8W09 - chains A and D of the 12 polymer chains in the assembly; structure by electron microscopy, 3.20 A resolution.

# Chain A (and D)
Name: Integrase
Organism: Human immunodeficiency virus 1
Notes: chain D of this document is another copy of the same molecule, construct and numbering; everything in this record applies to it too
UniProtKB: Q9YUI7 (Q9YUI7_9HIV1); numbering as in UniProt (aligned over 1-288)
Chain sequence (292 residues; numbered -3 to 288; the number before each row is that of its first residue; numbers below 1 keep their minus sign (Gly-3 is residue -3)):
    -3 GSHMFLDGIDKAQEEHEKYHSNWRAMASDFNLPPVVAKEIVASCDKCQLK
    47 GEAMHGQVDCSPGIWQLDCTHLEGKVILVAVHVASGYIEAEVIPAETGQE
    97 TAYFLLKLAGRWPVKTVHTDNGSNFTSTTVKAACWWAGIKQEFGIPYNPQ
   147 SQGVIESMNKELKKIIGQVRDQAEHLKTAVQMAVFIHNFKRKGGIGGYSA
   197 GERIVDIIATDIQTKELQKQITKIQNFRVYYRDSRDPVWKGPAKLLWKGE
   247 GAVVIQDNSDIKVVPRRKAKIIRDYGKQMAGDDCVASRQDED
Unresolved in the structure: -3 to 0, 229-236, 269-288 (chain D: -3 to 221, 269-288)
Sequence notes: expression tag (-3 to 0); conflict Gly140 (Ser in Q9YUI7)
Bound ions: Zn2+: His12, His16, Cys40, Cys43; Mg2+ site 1: Asp64, Asp116 (together with Dolutegravir); Mg2+ site 2: Asp64, Glu152 (together with Dolutegravir)
Residues lining bound ligands: Dolutegravir (DLU; (4R,12aS)-N-(2,4-difluorobenzyl)-7-hydroxy-4-methyl-6,8-dioxo-3,4,6,8,12,12a-hexahydro-2H-pyrido[1',2':4,5]pyrazino[2,1-b][1,3]oxazine-9-carboxamide): Asp64, Asp116, Gly118, Tyr143, Pro145, Gln146, Glu152

# How chain A and chain D interact
Contacting residue pairs - 30 pairs, chain A then chain D:
  Ala38(A) with Arg224(D)
  Asp41(A) with Tyr226(D), hydrogen bond
  Gln44(A) with Tyr226(D); Trp235(D); Lys266(D); Ile268(D)
  Leu45(A) with Trp235(D)
  Lys46(A) with Trp235(D); Lys266(D)
  Gly47(A) with Trp235(D); Arg262(D); Arg263(D); Ala265(D)
  Glu48(A) with Lys244(D), salt bridge; Arg262(D), salt bridge; Arg263(D); Ala265(D)
  Met50(A) with Glu246(D); Arg262(D), hydrogen bond; Arg263(D)
  His51(A) with Arg263(D)
  Ile141(A) with Val259(D); Pro261(D)
  Pro142(A) with Ser230(D)
  Tyr143(A) with Ser230(D); Arg231(D), hydrogen bond; Lys264(D), hydrogen bond (backbone-side chain)
  Asn144(A) with Pro261(D); Arg263(D), hydrogen bond
  Gln146(A) with Arg263(D), hydrogen bond
Other interface residues (no listed pair), chain A (15 interface residues in all): Gly52
Other interface residues (no listed pair), chain D (19 interface residues in all): Asp229, Gly247, Ala248, Val260

# Summary
The interface between chain A and chain D involves 15 residues on one side and 19 on the other, with 6
hydrogen bonds and 2 salt bridges. Among the polar pairs are Glu48(A)-Lys244(D), Glu48(A)-Arg262(D) and
Asp41(A)-Tyr226(D). Bound to chain A: Dolutegravir.
Both chains are Integrase (Human immunodeficiency virus 1). Entry 8W09 (HIV-1 wild-type intasome core) was
determined by electron microscopy (same publication as 8W2R and 8W34).
